Entry 7D08 (electron microscopy, 4.00 A resolution); this record covers chains H and I of the 12 polymer chains in the assembly.

== Chain H (and I) ==
Protein: MCE family protein
Organism: Acinetobacter baumannii
Notes: chain I of this document is another copy of the same molecule, construct and numbering; everything in this record applies to it too
UniProt: V5V921 (V5V921_ACIBA); numbering as in UniProt (aligned over 1-222)
Chain sequence (222 residues; row label = number of the first residue in the row):
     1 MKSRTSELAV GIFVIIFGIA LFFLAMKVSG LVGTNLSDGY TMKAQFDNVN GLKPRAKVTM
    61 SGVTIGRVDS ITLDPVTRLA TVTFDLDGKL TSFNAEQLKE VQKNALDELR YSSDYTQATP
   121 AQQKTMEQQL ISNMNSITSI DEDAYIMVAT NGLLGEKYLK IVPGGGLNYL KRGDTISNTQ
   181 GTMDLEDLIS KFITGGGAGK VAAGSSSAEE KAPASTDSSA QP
Not modelled in the structure: 1-2, 194-222

== Chain H / chain I interface ==
Contacting residue pairs - 18 pairs, chain H then chain I:
  Asp47(H) with Ser61(I)
  Val49(H) with Gly62(I)
  Gly51(H) with Gly62(I)
  Ile71(H) with Val63(I), hydrophobic
  Leu73(H) with Met60(I), hydrophobic; Val63(I), hydrophobic
  Pro75(H) with Leu90(I); Ser92(I)
  Val76(H) with Gln97(I)
  Arg78(H) with Met60(I)
  Leu153(H) with Leu153(I)
  Leu154(H) with Leu153(I), hydrophobic
  Asp184(H) with Lys160(I), salt bridge
  Leu185(H) with Leu153(I), hydrophobic
  Glu186(H) with Met147(I); Val148(I)
  Ile193(H) with Lys191(I); Phe192(I), hydrophobic
Interface residues without a listed pair, chain H (19 interface residues in all): Asn48, Asn50, Ala80, Met183, Ile189
Interface residues without a listed pair, chain I (21 interface residues in all): Ser139, Asp141, Thr150, Asn151, Leu154, Tyr158, Tyr169, Leu188

== Summary ==
19 residues of chain H face 21 of chain I across their interface, with 1 salt bridge. Its one salt-bridged
contact is Asp184(H)-Lys160(I).
Both chains are MCE family protein (Acinetobacter baumannii). Entry 7D08 (Acinetobacter MlaFEDB complex in
ATP-bound Vtrans1 conformation) was determined by electron microscopy together with 7D06, 7D09 and 7D0A from
the same study.
